Entry 4NAW (X-ray diffraction, 2.19 A resolution); this record covers chains B and C of the 4 polymer chains in the assembly.

# Chain B
Name: Autophagy protein 5
From: Homo sapiens
UniProtKB: Q9H1Y0 (ATG5_HUMAN); numbering as in UniProt (aligned over 1-275)
Amino-acid sequence (275 residues; each row starts with the number of its first residue):
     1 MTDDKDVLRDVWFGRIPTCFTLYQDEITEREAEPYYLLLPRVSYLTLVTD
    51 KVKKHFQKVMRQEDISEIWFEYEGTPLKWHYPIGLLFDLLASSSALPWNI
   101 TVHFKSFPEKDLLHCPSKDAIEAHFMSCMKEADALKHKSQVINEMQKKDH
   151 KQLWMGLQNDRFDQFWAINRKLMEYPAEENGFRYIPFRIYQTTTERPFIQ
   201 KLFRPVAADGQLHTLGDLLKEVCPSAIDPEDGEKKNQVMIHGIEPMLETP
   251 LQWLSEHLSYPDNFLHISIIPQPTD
Disordered / not traced: 1, 228-234, 275
Bound ions: Na+: A95, P97, N99

# Chain C
Name: Autophagy-related protein 16-1
From: Homo sapiens
UniProtKB: Q676U5 (A16L1_HUMAN); residues 11-43 here = UniProt positions 11-43
Amino-acid sequence (36 residues; numbered 8 to 43; the number before each row is that of its first residue):
     8 SHMPRWKRHISEQLRRRDRLQRQAFEEIILQYNKLL
Disordered / not traced: 8-9
Sequence notes: expression tag (8-10)

# Interface between chain B and chain C
Pairs across the interface - 38 pairs, chain B then chain C:
  D4(B) - K14(C)  salt bridge
  V7(B) - S18(C)
  V7(B) - L21(C)  hydrophobic
  D10(B) - R24(C)  hydrogen bond (backbone-side chain)
  F13(B) - R29(C)  hydrogen bond (backbone-side chain)
  G14(B) - R24(C)
  R15(B) - R29(C)
  P17(B) - Q28(C)
  P17(B) - F32(C)  hydrophobic
  P17(B) - I36(C)  hydrophobic
  E33(B) - L43(C)
  P34(B) - Y39(C)  hydrogen bond (backbone-side chain)
  Y35(B) - N40(C)  hydrogen bond
  Y35(B) - L43(C)  hydrophobic
  Y36(B) - I36(C)
  Y36(B) - Y39(C)  hydrophobic
  Y36(B) - N40(C)  hydrogen bond (backbone-side chain)
  L38(B) - E33(C)
  R41(B) - R24(C)
  R41(B) - Q28(C)  hydrogen bond
  L96(B) - L27(C)
  L96(B) - Q28(C)
  L96(B) - F32(C)  hydrophobic
  P97(B) - F32(C)  hydrophobic
  H241(B) - R24(C)  hydrogen bond (backbone-side chain)
  I243(B) - I17(C)  hydrophobic
  I243(B) - Q20(C)
  I243(B) - L21(C)
  E244(B) - H16(C)  hydrogen bond (backbone-side chain)
  M246(B) - R12(C)
  M246(B) - W13(C)  hydrophobic
  M246(B) - H16(C)
  T249(B) - W13(C)
  T249(B) - I17(C)
  P250(B) - W13(C)
  W253(B) - W13(C)  hydrophobic
  W253(B) - K14(C)
  W253(B) - I17(C)  hydrophobic
Also at the interface, not in a pair above, chain B (31 interface residues in all): V11, L37, H55, F87, G242, P245, E248, L254, L258
Also at the interface, not in a pair above, chain C (20 interface residues in all): R22, D25

# Summary
31 residues of chain B and 20 residues of chain C are in contact, with 8 hydrogen bonds and 1 salt bridge.
Polar contacts include D4(B)-K14(C), D10(B)-R24(C) and F13(B)-R29(C). A95(B), P97(B) and N99(B) coordinate
Na+.
Here chain B is Autophagy protein 5 and chain C is Autophagy-related protein 16-1, both from Homo sapiens.
Entry 4NAW (Crystal Structure of Human ATG12~ATG5-ATG16N in complex with a fragment of ATG3) was determined by
X-ray diffraction.
